Entry 2IT0 (X-ray diffraction, 2.60 A resolution); this record covers chains F and D of the 6 polymer chains in the assembly.

== Chain F ==
Molecule: mbtA/mbtB operator strand 2
Sequence (33 nucleotides; numbered 1 to 33; the number before each row is that of its first residue):
     1 CACTAAAATT AGGGCAGCCT GTGCTAACAG GGC

== Chain D ==
Name: Iron-dependent repressor ideR
Organism: Mycobacterium tuberculosis
Reference sequence: P0A672 (IDER_MYCTU); numbering as in UniProt (aligned over 1-140)
Chain sequence (157 residues; row label = number of the first residue in the row):
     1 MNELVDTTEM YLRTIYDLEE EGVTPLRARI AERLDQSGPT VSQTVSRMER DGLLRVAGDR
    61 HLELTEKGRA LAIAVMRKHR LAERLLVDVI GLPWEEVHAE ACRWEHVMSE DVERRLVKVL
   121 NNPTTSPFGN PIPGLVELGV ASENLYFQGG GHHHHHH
Unresolved in the structure: 1-2, 140-157
Sequence notes: expression tag (141-157)
Bound ions: Ni2+ site 1: Met-10, Cys-102, Glu-105, His-106; Ni2+ site 2: His-61 (together with acetate ion); Ni2+ site 3: His-79, Glu-83, His-98 (together with acetate ion)

== Chain F / chain D interface ==
Pairs across the interface (15):
  DG21(F) with Arg-47(D), phosphate contact; Arg-50(D), salt bridge to the phosphate
  DT22(F) with Thr-7(D), sugar contact; Arg-47(D), salt bridge to the phosphate
  DG23(F) with Leu-4(D), phosphate contact; Thr-7(D), hydrogen bond to the phosphate; Gln-36(D), hydrogen bond to the phosphate; Thr-40(D), sugar contact
  DC24(F) with Asp-35(D), phosphate contact; Gln-36(D), phosphate contact; Ser-37(D), hydrogen bond to the phosphate; Thr-40(D), hydrogen bond to the phosphate
  DT25(F) with Ser-37(D), base contact; Pro-39(D), base contact
  DA26(F) with Pro-39(D), base contact
Also at the interface, not in a pair above, chain D (11 interface residues in all): Thr-8, Thr-44

== In short ==
Chain F and chain D form an interface of 6 and 11 residues respectively, with 4 hydrogen bonds and 2 salt
bridges. Among the polar pairs are DG23(F)/Thr-7(D), DG23(F)/Gln-36(D) and DC24(F)/Ser-37(D). Met-10(D),
Cys-102(D), Glu-105(D) and His-106(D) form the Ni2+ site 1.
Here chain F is mbtA/mbtB operator strand 2 and chain D is Iron-dependent repressor ideR (Mycobacterium
tuberculosis). Entry 2IT0 (Crystal structure of a two-domain IdeR-DNA complex crystal form II) was determined
by X-ray diffraction, deposited together with 2ISY.
